PDB entry 8VDE | electron microscopy, 3.40 A resolution | chains D2 and P4 of the 27 polymer chains in the assembly

[Chain D2]
Molecule: Major capsid protein
From: Dubowvirus dv80alpha
Amino-acid sequence (324 residues; numbered 1 to 324; the number before each row is that of its first residue):
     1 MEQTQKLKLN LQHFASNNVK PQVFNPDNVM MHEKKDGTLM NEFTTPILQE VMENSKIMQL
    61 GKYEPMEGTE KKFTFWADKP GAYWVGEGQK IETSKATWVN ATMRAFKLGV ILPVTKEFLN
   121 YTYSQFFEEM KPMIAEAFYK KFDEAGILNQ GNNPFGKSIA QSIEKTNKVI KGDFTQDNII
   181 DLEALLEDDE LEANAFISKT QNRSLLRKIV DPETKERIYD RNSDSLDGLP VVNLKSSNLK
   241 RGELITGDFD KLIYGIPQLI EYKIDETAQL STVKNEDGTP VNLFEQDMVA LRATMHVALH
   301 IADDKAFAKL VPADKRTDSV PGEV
Unresolved in the structure: 1-15, 70-103, 314-324

[Chain P4]
Molecule: Portal protein
From: Dubowvirus dv80alpha
Amino-acid sequence (511 residues; numbered 1 to 511; the number before each row is that of its first residue):
     1 MLKVNEFETD TDLRGNINYL FNDEANVVYT YDGTESDLLQ NVNEVSKYIE HHMDYQRPRL
    61 KVLSDYYEGK TKNLVELTRR KEEYMADNRV AHDYASYISD FINGYFLGNP IQYQDDDKDV
   121 LEAIEAFNDL NDVESHNRSL GLDLSIYGKA YELMIRNQDD ETRLYKSDAM STFIIYDNTV
   181 ERNSIAGVRY LRTKPIDKTD EDEVFTVDLF TSHGVYRYLT NRTNGLKLTP RENSFESHSF
   241 ERMPITEFSN NERRKGDYEK VITLIDLYDN AESDTANYMS DLNDAMLLIK GNLNLDPVEV
   301 RKQKEANVLF LEPTVYVDAE GRETEGSVDG GYIYKQYDVQ GTEAYKDRLN SDIHMFTNTP
   361 NMKDDNFSGT QSGEAMKYKL FGLEQRTKTK EGLFTKGLRR RAKLLETILK NTRSIDANKD
   421 FNTVRYVYNR NLPKSLIEEL KAYIDSGGKI SQTTLMSLFS FFQDPELEVK KIEEDEKESI
   481 KKAQKGIYKD PRDINDDEQD DDTKDTVDKK E
Unresolved in the structure: 1-15, 482-511

[Interface between chain D2 and chain P4]
Contacting residue pairs (14):
  Val51(D2) with Thr223(P4)
  Met52(D2) with Glu201(P4)
  Asn120(D2) with Leu77(P4); Thr78(P4); Arg80(P4)
  Tyr121(D2) with Thr78(P4); Arg79(P4); Arg80(P4), hydrogen bond (side chain-backbone)
  Ser124(D2) with Leu77(P4); Thr78(P4)
  Pro132(D2) with Glu201(P4)
  Ala135(D2) with Glu201(P4)
  Tyr139(D2) with Lys198(P4), hydrogen bond; Glu201(P4), hydrogen bond
Also at the interface, not in a pair above, chain D2 (9 interface residues in all): Leu259
Also at the interface, not in a pair above, chain P4 (10 interface residues in all): Asp197, Thr199, Asp202

[Summary]
Chain D2 and chain P4 form an interface of 9 and 10 residues respectively; the contacts include 3 hydrogen
bonds. Polar pairs include Tyr121(D2)-Arg80(P4), Tyr139(D2)-Lys198(P4) and Tyr139(D2)-Glu201(P4).
Chain D2 is Major capsid protein and chain P4 is Portal protein, both from Dubowvirus dv80alpha; the
structure, SaPI1 portal-capsid interface in mature capsids with DNA, was determined by electron microscopy
(same publication as 8V8B, 8VD4, 8VD5, 8VD8 and 8VDC).
